6UTK - chains D and E of the 6 polymer chains in the assembly; structure by X-ray diffraction, 3.80 A resolution.

== Chain D ==
Name: 35O22 Fab Heavy Chain
From: Homo sapiens
Notes: antibody fragment or engineered binder
Amino-acid sequence (243 residues; each row starts with the number of its first residue; a row labelled like 72A-72H holds insertion residues (72A, then the next letters in order)):
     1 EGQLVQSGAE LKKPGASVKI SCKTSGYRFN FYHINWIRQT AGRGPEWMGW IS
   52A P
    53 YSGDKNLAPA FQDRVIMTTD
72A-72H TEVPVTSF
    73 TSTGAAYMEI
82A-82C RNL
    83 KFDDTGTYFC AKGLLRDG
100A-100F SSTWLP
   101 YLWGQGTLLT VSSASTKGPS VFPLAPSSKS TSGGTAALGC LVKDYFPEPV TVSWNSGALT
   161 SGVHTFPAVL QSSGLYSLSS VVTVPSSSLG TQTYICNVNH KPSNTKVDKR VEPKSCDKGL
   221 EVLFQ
Unresolved in the structure: 223-225
Disulfide bonds: Cys22-Cys92, Cys140-Cys196
Ligand contacts: N-acetylglucosamine (NAG; 2-acetamido-2-deoxy-beta-D-glucopyranose): Tyr32, Lys94, Gly95, Leu96, Leu97, Tyr101

== Chain E ==
Name: 35O22 Fab Light Chain
From: Homo sapiens
Notes: antibody fragment or engineered binder
Amino-acid sequence (216 residues; each row starts with the number of its first residue; note: 1 number in that range is skipped by the numbering (no residue carries it; nothing is unmodelled there)):
     1 QSVLTQSAS
    11 VSGSLGQSVT ISCTGPN
   27A S
   28B V
   27C C
    28 CSHKSISWYQ WPPGRAPTLI IYEDNERAPG ISPRFSGYKS YWSAYLTISD LRPEDETTYY
    88 CCSYTHNS
   95A G
    96 CVFGTGTKVS V
  106A L
   107 GQSKANPSVT LFPPSSEELQ ANKATLVCLI SDFYPGAVTV AWKADSSPVK AGVETTTPSK
   167 QSNNKYAASS YLSLTPEQWK SHRSYSCQVT HEGSTVEKTV APTECS
Unresolved in the structure: 1, 211-212
Disulfide bonds: Cys23-Cys88, Cys89-Cys96, Cys134-Cys193

== Interface between chain D and chain E ==
Pairs across the interface - 61 pairs, chain D then chain E:
  Ile37(D) with Phe98(E), hydrophobic
  Gln39(D) with Trp38(E); Pro40(E); Gly41(E)
  Pro45(D) with Tyr87(E)
  Trp47(D) with Gly95A(E); Cys96(E); Phe98(E), hydrophobic
  Asn58(D) with Asn94(E)
  Phe91(D) with Trp38(E), hydrophobic; Arg42(E)
  Leu96(D) with Leu46(E), hydrophobic; Tyr49(E), hydrophobic
  Ser100A(D) with Glu50(E); Thr92(E); His93(E)
  Ser100B(D) with Tyr49(E); Glu50(E); Tyr91(E)
  Trp100D(D) with Tyr91(E), hydrophobic; His93(E); Ser95(E), hydrogen bond (side chain-backbone); Gly95A(E); Cys96(E)
  Leu100E(D) with Ser34(E); Tyr36(E); Leu46(E), hydrophobic; Tyr49(E), hydrophobic; Tyr91(E)
  Pro100F(D) with Tyr36(E); Leu46(E)
  Tyr101(D) with Pro56(E)
  Trp103(D) with Pro44(E), hydrophobic
  Phe122(D) with Ser121(E); Glu123(E); Glu124(E)
  Leu124(D) with Phe118(E), hydrophobic
  Ala125(D) with Phe118(E)
  Leu141(D) with Val133(E), hydrophobic
  Lys143(D) with Glu124(E), salt bridge; Thr131(E)
  His164(D) with Ser137(E); Gln167(E), hydrogen bond
  Phe166(D) with Leu135(E), hydrophobic; Ile136(E); Ser137(E)
  Pro167(D) with Ser165(E); Ser175(E)
  Ala168(D) with Thr162(E)
  Val169(D) with Thr162(E); Tyr177(E), hydrophobic
  Leu170(D) with Glu160(E)
  Gln171(D) with Glu160(E); Tyr177(E); Ser179(E), hydrogen bond
  Ser172(D) with Glu160(E), hydrogen bond
  Ser177(D) with Tyr177(E)
  Leu178(D) with Tyr177(E), hydrogen bond (backbone-side chain)
  Ser179(D) with Val133(E); Leu135(E); Tyr177(E), hydrogen bond
Interface residues without a listed pair, chain D (33 interface residues in all): Glu46, Trp50, Gly104
Interface residues without a listed pair, chain E (38 interface residues in all): Ala43, Ala55

== Summary ==
The interface between chain D and chain E involves 33 residues on one side and 38 on the other, with 6
hydrogen bonds and 1 salt bridge. Among the polar pairs are Lys143(D)-Glu124(E), Trp100D(D)-Ser95(E) and
His164(D)-Gln167(E). Ligands of chain D: N-acetylglucosamine.
Here chain D is 35O22 Fab Heavy Chain and chain E is 35O22 Fab Light Chain, both from Homo sapiens. Entry 6UTK
(Crystal structure of 438-B11 Fab in complex with an uncleaved prefusion optimized (UFO) soluble BG505 trimer
...) was determined by X-ray diffraction, deposited together with 6UUH, 6UUL, 6UUM and 6V6W.
